Entry 2ANN (X-ray diffraction, 2.30 A resolution); this record covers chains B and A.

Chain B:
Molecule: 25-nt RNA strand
Sequence (25 nucleotides; each row starts with the number of its first residue):
     1 CGCGCGGAUC AGUCACCCAA GCGCG
Unresolved in the structure: 1-2

Chain A:
Molecule: RNA-binding protein Nova-1
Source organism: Mus musculus
Notes: fragment: KH1/KH2 domains
Reference sequence: Q9JKN6 (NOVA1_MOUSE); aligned to UniProt positions 49-222 over residues 5-178 (the alignment contains insertions or deletions, so no single offset holds)
Chain sequence (178 residues; row label = number of the first residue in the row):
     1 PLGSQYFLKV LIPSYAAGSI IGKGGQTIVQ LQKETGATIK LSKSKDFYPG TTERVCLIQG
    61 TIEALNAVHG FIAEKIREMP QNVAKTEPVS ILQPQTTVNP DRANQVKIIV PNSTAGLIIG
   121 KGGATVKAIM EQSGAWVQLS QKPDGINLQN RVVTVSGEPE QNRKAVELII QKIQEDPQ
Unresolved in the structure: 1-2, 81-99, 141-148, 178
Construct notes: expression tag (1-4); engineered mutation Asn150 (Glu218 in Q9JKN6)
From the paper describing this entry:
  - mutagenesis - S14E (4-fold): decreased binding to the 25-nt RNA strand (chain B)
  - mutagenesis - K40Q/K43Q: abolished binding to the 25-nt RNA strand (chain B)
  - binding site for the 25-nt RNA strand (chain B): Ser19, Gly22, Lys23, Gln32, Lys40, Leu41, Lys45, Arg54

How chain B and chain A interact:
Pairs across the interface (24):
  A11(B) with Ser44(A), hydrogen bond to the phosphate
  G12(B) with Ser44(A), hydrogen bond to the phosphate
  U13(B) with Gly18(A), hydrogen bond to the sugar; Ser19(A), base contact; Gly22(A), hydrogen bond to the sugar; Lys23(A), base contact
  C14(B) with Gly18(A), base contact; Ile21(A), sugar contact; Gly22(A), sugar contact; Lys23(A), phosphate contact; Gly24(A), hydrogen bond to the phosphate; Gly25(A), sugar contact; Arg54(A), hydrogen bond to the base
  A15(B) with Ile21(A), sugar contact; Gly24(A), sugar contact; Gly25(A), sugar contact; Ile28(A), base contact; Val29(A), sugar contact; Ile39(A), base contact; Lys40(A), base contact; Leu41(A), hydrogen bond to the base
  C16(B) with Lys40(A), base contact; Lys43(A), base contact
  C17(B) with Lys43(A), hydrogen bond to the base
Interface residues without a listed pair, chain A (18 interface residues in all): Ser14, Ala17, Ser42
Interface features reported in the paper:
  - pairs named by the authors: Gly18(A)-U13(B) (backbone contact), Ser19(A)-U13(B), Gly22(A)-U13(B) (backbone contact), Lys23(A)-U13(B) (backbone contact), Gln32(A)-A15(B) (water-mediated contact), Lys40(A)-C16(B), Leu41(A)-A15(B) (backbone contact), Lys43(A)-C16(B), Arg54(A)-C14(B) (hydrogen bond)
  - interface residues, chain A: Lys45(A)

Overview:
7 residues of chain B face 18 of chain A across their interface; the contacts include 8 hydrogen bonds. Polar
contacts include C14(B)-Arg54(A), A15(B)-Leu41(A) and C17(B)-Lys43(A). The authors report backbone contacts
between Gly18(A) and U13(B), Gly22(A) and U13(B) and Lys23(A) and U13(B) among others; contacts between
Ser19(A) and U13(B), Lys40(A) and C16(B) and Lys43(A) and C16(B); a water-mediated contact between Gln32(A)
and A15(B). From the paper: a binding site for the 25-nt RNA strand (chain B) at Ser19(A), Gly22(A) and
Lys23(A) among others; S14E of chain A reduces binding to the 25-nt RNA strand (chain B).
Here chain B is a 25-nt RNA strand and chain A is RNA-binding protein Nova-1 (Mus musculus). Entry 2ANN
(Crystal structure (I) of Nova-1 KH1/KH2 domain tandem with 25 nt RNA hairpin) was determined by X-ray
diffraction (same publication as 2ANR).
